PDB entry 8P5X | electron microscopy, 2.29 A resolution | chains B and H of the 12 polymer chains in the assembly

Chain B:
Name: 2-oxoglutarate dehydrogenase E1/E2 component
From: Corynebacterium glutamicum ATCC 13032
Notes: EC 1.2.4.2, 2.3.1.61
UniProt: Q8NRC3 (ODO12_CORGL); numbering as in UniProt (aligned over 1-1221)
Amino-acid sequence (1223 residues; row label = number of the first residue in the row; numbers below 1 keep their minus sign (Gly-1 is residue -1)):
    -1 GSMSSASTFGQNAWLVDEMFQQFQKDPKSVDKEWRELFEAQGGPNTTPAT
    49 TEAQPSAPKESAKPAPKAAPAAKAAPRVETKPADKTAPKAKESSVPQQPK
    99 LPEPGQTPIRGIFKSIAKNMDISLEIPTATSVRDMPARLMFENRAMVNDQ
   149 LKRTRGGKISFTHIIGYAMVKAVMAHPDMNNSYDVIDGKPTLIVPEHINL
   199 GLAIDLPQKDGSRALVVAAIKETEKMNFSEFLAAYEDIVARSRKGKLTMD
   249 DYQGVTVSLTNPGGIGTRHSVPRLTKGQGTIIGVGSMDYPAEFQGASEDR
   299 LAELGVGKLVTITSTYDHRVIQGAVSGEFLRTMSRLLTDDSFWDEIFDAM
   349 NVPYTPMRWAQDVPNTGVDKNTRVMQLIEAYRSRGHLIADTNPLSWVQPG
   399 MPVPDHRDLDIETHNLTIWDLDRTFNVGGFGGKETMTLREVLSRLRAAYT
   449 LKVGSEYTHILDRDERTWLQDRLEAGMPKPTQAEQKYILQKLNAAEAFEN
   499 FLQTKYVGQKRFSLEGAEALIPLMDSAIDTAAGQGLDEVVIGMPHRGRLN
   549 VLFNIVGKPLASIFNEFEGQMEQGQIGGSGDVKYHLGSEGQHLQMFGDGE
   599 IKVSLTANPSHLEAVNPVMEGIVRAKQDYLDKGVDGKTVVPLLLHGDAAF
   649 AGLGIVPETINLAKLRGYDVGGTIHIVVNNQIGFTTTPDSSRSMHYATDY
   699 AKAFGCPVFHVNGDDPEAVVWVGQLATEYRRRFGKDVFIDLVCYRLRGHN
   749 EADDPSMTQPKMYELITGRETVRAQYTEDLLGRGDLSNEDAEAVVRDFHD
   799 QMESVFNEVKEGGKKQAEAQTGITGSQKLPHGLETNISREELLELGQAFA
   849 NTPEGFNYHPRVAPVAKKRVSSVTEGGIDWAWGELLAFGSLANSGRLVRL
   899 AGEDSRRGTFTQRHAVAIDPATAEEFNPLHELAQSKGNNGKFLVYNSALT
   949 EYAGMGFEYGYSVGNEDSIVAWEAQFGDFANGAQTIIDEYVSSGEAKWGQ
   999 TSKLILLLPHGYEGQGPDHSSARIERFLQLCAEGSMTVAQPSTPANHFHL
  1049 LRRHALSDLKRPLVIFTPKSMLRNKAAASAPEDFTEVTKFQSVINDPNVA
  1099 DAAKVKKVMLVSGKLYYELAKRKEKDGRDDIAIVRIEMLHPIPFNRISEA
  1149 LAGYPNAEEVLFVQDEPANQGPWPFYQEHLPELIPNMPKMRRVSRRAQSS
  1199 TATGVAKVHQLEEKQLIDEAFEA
Disordered / not traced: -1 to 101, 564-577, 806-829
Sequence notes: expression tag (-1 to 0)
Bound ions: Mg2+: Asn678, Ile680 (together with thiamine diphosphate)
Residues lining bound ligands:
  - thiamine diphosphate (TPP), molecule 1: Arg544, Ser608, His609, Leu610, Gly644, Asp645, Ala646, Ala647, Leu651, Asn678, Ile680, Gly681, Phe682, His747
  - thiamine diphosphate (TPP), molecule 2: Glu901, Leu947, Glu949, Gln973, Phe977
UniProt features mapped onto this chain:
  - region: Ser2 to Gly40 (2-oxoglutarate dehydrogenase E1, N-terminal part)
  - active site: His316 (Proton acceptor)
  - binding site (thiamine diphosphate): Arg544, Ser608, Leu610, Asp645, Ala646, Ala647, Asn678
  - binding site (2-oxoglutarate): His583, Ser608, His1017
  - binding site (Mg(2+)): Asp645, Asn678, Ile680
  - binding site (acetyl-CoA): Thr1035, Arg1051, Lys1087, Ser1090, Arg1144
  - mutagenesis: Thr258 (T258A: Loss of E2 succinyltransferase activity, but nearly no effect on E1 dehydrogenase activity), His316 (H316C: Loss of E2 succinyltransferase activity, and 2-fold reduction in E1 dehydrogenase activity), Gln320 (Q320D: Slight reduction in E2 succinyltransferase activity and in E1 dehydrogenase activity)
From the paper describing this entry:
  - catalytic residues: His316, Gln320, His543, His583, His747, His1017 (citing earlier work)
  - specificity-determining residues: Ser129, Tyr314 (by similarity / conservation)

Chain H:
Name: Oxoglutarate dehydrogenase inhibitor
From: Corynebacterium glutamicum ATCC 13032
UniProt: Q8NQJ3 (ODHI_CORGL); residues 1-143 here = UniProt positions 1-143
Amino-acid sequence (144 residues; each row starts with the number of its first residue; numbering starts at 0):
     0 GMSDNNGTPEPQVETTSVFRADLLKEMESSTGTAPASTGAENLPAGSALL
    50 VVKRGPNAGARFLLDQPTTTAGRHPESDIFLDDVTVSRRHAEFRINEGEF
   100 EVVDVGSLNGTYVNREPRNAQVMQTGDEIQIGKFRLVFLAGPAE
Disordered / not traced: 0-39, 143
Sequence notes: expression tag (0)
UniProt features mapped onto this chain:
  - modified residue: Thr14 (Phosphothreonine)
  - mutagenesis: Thr14 (T14A: Inhibition of growth on glutamine and glutamate degradation)

Interface between chain B and chain H:
Residue-residue contacts (27; chain B residue first):
  Lys484(B) - Leu107(H)
  Tyr485(B) - Lys132(H)
  Gln488(B) - Val83(H)  hydrogen bond (side chain-backbone)
  Gln488(B) - Thr84(H)
  Gln488(B) - Leu107(H)
  Gln488(B) - Asn108(H)  hydrogen bond
  Leu591(B) - Arg53(H)
  Leu591(B) - Gly54(H)
  Leu591(B) - Lys132(H)  hydrogen bond (backbone-side chain)
  Gln592(B) - Arg53(H)  hydrogen bond (backbone-side chain)
  Met593(B) - Asn108(H)
  Met593(B) - Gln129(H)  hydrogen bond (backbone-side chain)
  Met593(B) - Gly131(H)
  Met593(B) - Arg134(H)
  Phe594(B) - Tyr111(H)
  Gly595(B) - Arg53(H)  hydrogen bond (backbone-side chain)
  Gly595(B) - Arg134(H)  hydrogen bond (backbone-side chain)
  Asp596(B) - Arg53(H)
  Asp596(B) - Arg134(H)  salt bridge
  Gly597(B) - Arg53(H)  hydrogen bond (backbone-side chain)
  Arg794(B) - Gly105(H)  hydrogen bond (side chain-backbone)
  Asp795(B) - Leu107(H)
  Asp798(B) - Arg87(H)
  Gln799(B) - Arg72(H)  hydrogen bond
  Gln799(B) - Val83(H)  hydrogen bond (side chain-backbone)
  Glu801(B) - Arg87(H)  salt bridge
  Ser802(B) - Arg72(H)  hydrogen bond
Interface residues without a listed pair, chain B (22 interface residues in all): Ala481, Ala492, His590, Glu598, Ala791, Val792
Interface residues without a listed pair, chain H (15 interface residues in all): Ser86

Overview:
22 residues of chain B and 15 residues of chain H are in contact; the contacts include 12 hydrogen bonds and 2
salt bridges. Polar contacts include Asp596(B)-Arg134(H), Glu801(B)-Arg87(H) and Gln488(B)-Val83(H). Chain B
binds thiamine diphosphate. From the paper: catalytic residues His316(B), Gln320(B) and His543(B) among
others; specificity determinants Ser129(B) and Tyr314(B).
Here chain B is 2-oxoglutarate dehydrogenase E1/E2 component and chain H is Oxoglutarate dehydrogenase
inhibitor, both from Corynebacterium glutamicum ATCC 13032. Entry 8P5X (Single particle cryo-EM structure of
the complex between Corynebacterium glutamicum homohexameric 2-oxoglutarate dehydrogenase OdhA and the ...)
was determined by electron microscopy together with 8P5R from the same study.
